5TGD - chains A and B of the 4 polymer chains in the assembly; structure by X-ray diffraction, 1.70 A resolution.

[Chain A (and B)]
Protein: FolM Alternative dihydrofolate reductase
From: Brucella suis 92/29
Notes: chain B of this document is another copy of the same molecule, construct and numbering; everything in this record applies to it too
UniProtKB: A0A0F6ITS6 (A0A0F6ITS6_BRUSS); residues 10-267 here correspond to UniProt positions 15-272 (UniProt number = residue number + 5)
Sequence (267 residues; each row starts with the number of its first residue):
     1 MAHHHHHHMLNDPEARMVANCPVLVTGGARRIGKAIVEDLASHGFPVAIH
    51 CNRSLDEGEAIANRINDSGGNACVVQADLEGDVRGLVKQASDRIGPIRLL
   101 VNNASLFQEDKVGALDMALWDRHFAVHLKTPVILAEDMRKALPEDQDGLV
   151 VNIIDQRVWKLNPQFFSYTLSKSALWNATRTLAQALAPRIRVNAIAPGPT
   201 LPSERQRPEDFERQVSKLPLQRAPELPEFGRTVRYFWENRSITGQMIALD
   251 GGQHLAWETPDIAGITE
Disordered / not traced: 1-13, 263-267 (chain B: 1-16, 264-267)
Construct notes: initiating methionine (1); expression tag (2-9)
Small-molecule neighbours: NADP (NAP; NADP nicotinamide-adenine-dinucleotide phosphate): Gly-27, Arg-30, Arg-31, Ile-32, Gly-33, His-50, Cys-51, Asn-52, Arg-53, Ser-54, Ala-77, Asp-78, Leu-79, Glu-80, Asn-103, Ala-104, Ser-105, Val-126, Ile-153, Ile-154, Asp-155, Tyr-168, Lys-172, Pro-197, Gly-198, Pro-199, Thr-200, Leu-201

[How chain A and chain B interact]
Residue-residue contacts - 57 pairs, chain A then chain B:
  Lys-111(A) / Glu-136(B)
  Val-112(A) / Glu-136(B)
  Val-112(A) / Arg-139(B)
  Val-112(A) / Leu-182(B)  hydrophobic
  Val-112(A) / Leu-186(B)  hydrophobic
  Gly-113(A) / Glu-136(B)  hydrogen bond (backbone-side chain)
  Ala-114(A) / Glu-136(B)  hydrogen bond (backbone-side chain)
  Leu-115(A) / Val-132(B)  hydrophobic
  Leu-115(A) / Glu-136(B)  hydrogen bond (backbone-side chain)
  Met-117(A) / Lys-129(B)
  Trp-120(A) / Leu-128(B)  hydrophobic
  Trp-120(A) / Lys-129(B)
  Asp-121(A) / Lys-129(B)  salt bridge
  Phe-124(A) / Phe-124(B)  hydrophobic
  Phe-124(A) / Leu-128(B)  hydrophobic
  Leu-128(A) / Trp-120(B)  hydrophobic
  Leu-128(A) / Phe-124(B)  hydrophobic
  Lys-129(A) / Met-117(B)
  Lys-129(A) / Trp-120(B)
  Lys-129(A) / Asp-121(B)  salt bridge
  Val-132(A) / Leu-115(B)  hydrophobic
  Val-132(A) / Trp-120(B)  hydrophobic
  Val-132(A) / Phe-166(B)  hydrophobic
  Ile-133(A) / Met-117(B)  hydrophobic
  Glu-136(A) / Val-112(B)
  Glu-136(A) / Gly-113(B)  hydrogen bond (side chain-backbone)
  Glu-136(A) / Ala-114(B)  hydrogen bond (side chain-backbone)
  Glu-136(A) / Leu-115(B)  hydrogen bond (side chain-backbone)
  Arg-139(A) / Gly-113(B)
  Leu-161(A) / Gln-184(B)  hydrogen bond (backbone-side chain)
  Asn-162(A) / Thr-181(B)
  Asn-162(A) / Gln-184(B)
  Pro-163(A) / Thr-181(B)
  Pro-163(A) / Gln-184(B)
  Pro-163(A) / Ala-185(B)
  Phe-166(A) / Val-132(B)  hydrophobic
  Phe-166(A) / Thr-181(B)
  Phe-166(A) / Leu-182(B)  hydrophobic
  Leu-170(A) / Ala-174(B)
  Leu-170(A) / Asn-177(B)
  Leu-170(A) / Ala-178(B)
  Ser-173(A) / Asn-177(B)
  Asn-177(A) / Leu-170(B)
  Asn-177(A) / Ser-173(B)
  Asn-177(A) / Asn-177(B)  hydrogen bond
  Ala-178(A) / Leu-170(B)
  Thr-181(A) / Asn-162(B)
  Thr-181(A) / Pro-163(B)
  Thr-181(A) / Phe-166(B)
  Leu-182(A) / Val-112(B)  hydrophobic
  Leu-182(A) / Phe-166(B)  hydrophobic
  Gln-184(A) / Leu-161(B)  hydrogen bond (side chain-backbone)
  Gln-184(A) / Asn-162(B)
  Gln-184(A) / Pro-163(B)
  Ala-185(A) / Val-112(B)  hydrophobic
  Ala-185(A) / Pro-163(B)
  Leu-186(A) / Val-112(B)  hydrophobic
Other interface residues (no listed pair), chain A (31 interface residues in all): Arg-84, Ala-174, Arg-180
Other interface residues (no listed pair), chain B (30 interface residues in all): Lys-111, Ile-133, Arg-180

[Overview]
The interface between chain A and chain B involves 31 residues on one side and 30 on the other; the contacts
include 9 hydrogen bonds and 2 salt bridges. Polar contacts include Asp-121(A)/Lys-129(B),
Gly-113(A)/Glu-136(B) and Ala-114(A)/Glu-136(B). Bound to chain A: NADP.
Both chains are FolM Alternative dihydrofolate reductase (Brucella suis 92/29). Entry 5TGD (Crystal structure
of FolM Alternative dihydrofolate reductase 1 from Brucella suis in complex with NADP) was determined by X-ray
diffraction (same publication as 5BT9).
